PDB entry 6RUI | electron microscopy, 2.70 A resolution | chains S and R of the 20 polymer chains in the assembly

# Chain S
Molecule: RNA polymerase I-specific transcription initiation factor RRN6
Source organism: Saccharomyces cerevisiae
Reference sequence: P32786 (RRN6_YEAST); residue numbers follow UniProt; this construct covers 1-894
Amino-acid sequence (894 residues; each row starts with the number of its first residue):
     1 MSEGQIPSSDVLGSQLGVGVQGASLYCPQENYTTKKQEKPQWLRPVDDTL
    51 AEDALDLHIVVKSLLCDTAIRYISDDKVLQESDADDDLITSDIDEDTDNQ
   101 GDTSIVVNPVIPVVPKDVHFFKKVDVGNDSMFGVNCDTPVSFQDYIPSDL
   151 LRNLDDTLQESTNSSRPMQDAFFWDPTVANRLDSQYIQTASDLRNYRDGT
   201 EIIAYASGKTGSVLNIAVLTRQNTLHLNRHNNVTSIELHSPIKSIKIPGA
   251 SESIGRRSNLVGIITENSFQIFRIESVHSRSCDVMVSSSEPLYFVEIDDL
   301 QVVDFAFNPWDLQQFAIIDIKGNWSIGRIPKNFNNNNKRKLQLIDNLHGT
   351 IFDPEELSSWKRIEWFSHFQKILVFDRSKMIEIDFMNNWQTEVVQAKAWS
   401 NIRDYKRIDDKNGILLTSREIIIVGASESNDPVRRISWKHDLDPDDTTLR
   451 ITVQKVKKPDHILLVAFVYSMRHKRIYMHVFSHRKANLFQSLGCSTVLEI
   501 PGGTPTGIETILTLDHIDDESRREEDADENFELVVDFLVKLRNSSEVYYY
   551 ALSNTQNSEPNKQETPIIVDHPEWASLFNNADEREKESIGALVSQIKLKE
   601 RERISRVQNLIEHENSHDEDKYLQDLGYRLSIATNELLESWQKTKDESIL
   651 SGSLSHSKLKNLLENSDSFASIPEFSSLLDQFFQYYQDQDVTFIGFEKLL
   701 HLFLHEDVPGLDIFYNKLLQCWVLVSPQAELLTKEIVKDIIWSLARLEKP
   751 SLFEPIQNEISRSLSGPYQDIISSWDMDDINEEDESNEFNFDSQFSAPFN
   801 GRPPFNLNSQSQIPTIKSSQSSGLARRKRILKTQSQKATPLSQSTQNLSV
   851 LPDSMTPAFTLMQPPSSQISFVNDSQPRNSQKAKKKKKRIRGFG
Disordered / not traced: 1-15, 69-169, 216-218, 307-315, 336-342, 516-530, 556-568, 650-655, 780-894

# Chain R
Molecule: RNA polymerase I-specific transcription initiation factor RRN11
Source organism: Saccharomyces cerevisiae
Reference sequence: Q04712 (RRN11_YEAST); residues 1-507 here = UniProt positions 1-507
Amino-acid sequence (507 residues; numbered 1 to 507; the number before each row is that of its first residue):
     1 MFEVPITLTNRKFAQRRKLKYQYINYISRRFDRISKKSTTTDSLPTPENS
    51 AAENNDEEEGQNSEAGTYRRSVLQQKKRRRERHWRSVVGEIYSTTESETD
   101 SQEEETEEGGEHDTGIDKEDSDEERKFWKKYEKPEKSFEIWRTVSSQNKQ
   151 PINKQKMTYHNFKKIEKIPLRKMEIPLLHCTKENKLYFQSISRGLEPLKT
   201 STSEVRNYRTRHIVTLTDLLHLNVSRHNWSLAYKIFATLIRIPGVQIKSL
   251 WGIGVEILDNLSNSSSGLDFLQWMCQIYSSKSRFVQNINYRSIVPPFQTG
   301 SRTHTAKFAITYLWSSLINCQKSMEPSSNIIDKPFDTENDLLQELIDKIS
   351 EWVLTPPFMEDAEVWFIYASCHLLKADTLSRQFVNDNKNNDLIGLDRDIK
   401 INQVIKHIHYVRTFLKICLDKGGFAVPSRLIENQLKSFESRLYGEAQDIQ
   451 ERDVANVYDSIDNSSVENSFGDVYETNAEFLDTQLMDLSPEDNGLDEMHY
   501 SDEDSSE
Disordered / not traced: 39-120, 325-344, 386-396, 444-507

# How chain S and chain R interact
Residue-residue contacts (154):
  Val-18(S) with Phe-366(R), hydrophobic; Phe-424(R), hydrophobic; Ala-425(R); Val-426(R), hydrophobic; Pro-427(R)
  Gly-19(S) with Phe-424(R)
  Val-20(S) with Gly-423(R); Phe-424(R); Ala-425(R)
  Gln-21(S) with Gly-423(R)
  Tyr-26(S) with Lys-136(R), hydrogen bond (side chain-backbone); Ser-137(R); Lys-307(R)
  Pro-28(S) with Phe-297(R), hydrophobic
  Gln-29(S) with Gly-252(R)
  Glu-30(S) with Gly-252(R); Val-255(R)
  Asn-31(S) with Trp-251(R); Phe-297(R); Thr-311(R), hydrogen bond (backbone-side chain)
  Tyr-32(S) with Val-255(R); Leu-258(R); Thr-311(R)
  Thr-34(S) with Trp-314(R); Glu-363(R)
  Lys-35(S) with Trp-314(R)
  Lys-36(S) with Trp-314(R); Leu-317(R); Gln-321(R), hydrogen bond; Phe-366(R); Leu-374(R)
  Gln-37(S) with Pro-427(R); Leu-430(R)
  Glu-38(S) with Gln-321(R), hydrogen bond; Leu-373(R); Asp-377(R)
  Lys-39(S) with Leu-430(R)
  Pro-40(S) with Asp-377(R); Gln-434(R)
  Trp-42(S) with Arg-381(R)
  Pro-45(S) with Gln-321(R), hydrogen bond (backbone-side chain)
  Asp-48(S) with Ile-318(R)
  Ala-171(S) with Leu-198(R)
  Phe-172(S) with Leu-198(R), hydrogen bond (backbone-backbone); Lys-199(R)
  Phe-173(S) with Leu-186(R), hydrophobic; Tyr-187(R), hydrophobic; Ser-190(R); Ile-191(R), hydrophobic; Leu-195(R); Glu-196(R); Pro-197(R), hydrophobic; Leu-198(R)
  Trp-174(S) with Leu-195(R); Glu-196(R), hydrogen bond (side chain-backbone); Pro-197(R), hydrogen bond (side chain-backbone); Leu-198(R)
  Asp-175(S) with Leu-195(R)
  Pro-176(S) with Leu-195(R)
  Glu-296(S) with Thr-158(R)
  Ile-297(S) with Tyr-159(R)
  Asp-298(S) with Thr-158(R); Tyr-159(R), hydrogen bond (side chain-backbone)
  Asn-323(S) with Lys-156(R); Met-157(R), hydrogen bond (side chain-backbone)
  His-348(S) with Lys-154(R), hydrogen bond (side chain-backbone); Lys-156(R)
  Gly-349(S) with Ile-152(R); Asn-153(R)
  Thr-350(S) with Asn-153(R); Gln-155(R)
  Phe-352(S) with Phe-31(R), hydrophobic; Met-157(R), hydrophobic; Phe-162(R), hydrophobic
  Pro-354(S) with Ile-27(R); Phe-31(R), hydrophobic
  Glu-355(S) with Ile-24(R); Phe-127(R); Lys-130(R), salt bridge; Tyr-131(R), hydrogen bond
  Leu-357(S) with Lys-20(R); Ile-24(R), hydrophobic; Ile-191(R)
  Ser-358(S) with Glu-196(R), hydrogen bond
  Ser-359(S) with Gly-194(R)
  Arg-377(S) with Glu-196(R), salt bridge
  Glu-382(S) with Val-144(R)
  Ile-383(S) with Ile-152(R), hydrophobic
  Asn-388(S) with Gln-150(R); Pro-151(R); Ile-152(R)
  Trp-389(S) with Val-144(R), hydrophobic; Lys-149(R); Gln-150(R); Ile-152(R)
  Gln-390(S) with Lys-149(R); Gln-150(R), hydrogen bond (backbone-backbone); Pro-151(R); Ile-152(R)
  Thr-391(S) with Val-144(R); Lys-149(R)
  Glu-392(S) with Arg-142(R), salt bridge
  Val-393(S) with Ile-140(R); Trp-141(R); Arg-142(R), hydrogen bond (backbone-backbone)
  Val-394(S) with Glu-139(R); Trp-141(R), hydrophobic
  Gln-395(S) with Tyr-131(R); Glu-139(R); Ile-140(R), hydrogen bond (backbone-backbone); Arg-142(R)
  Ala-396(S) with Glu-139(R)
  Lys-397(S) with Trp-128(R); Tyr-131(R)
  Ala-398(S) with Trp-128(R), hydrophobic; Pro-134(R)
  Trp-399(S) with Lys-133(R); Pro-134(R); Glu-135(R); Phe-138(R); Phe-284(R), hydrophobic; Val-294(R); Pro-295(R)
  Ser-400(S) with Glu-139(R), hydrogen bond
  Arg-403(S) with Glu-196(R), salt bridge
  Ser-418(S) with Glu-139(R), hydrogen bond
  Glu-420(S) with Phe-138(R)
  Ile-421(S) with Phe-138(R), hydrophobic
  Ile-423(S) with Trp-141(R), hydrophobic
  Asp-431(S) with Ser-145(R), hydrogen bond
  Val-433(S) with Val-144(R), hydrophobic
  Ile-436(S) with Trp-141(R), hydrophobic
  Lys-439(S) with Trp-141(R)
  Asp-441(S) with Phe-138(R); Phe-297(R)
  Asp-443(S) with Phe-2(R); Glu-3(R), hydrogen bond (backbone-backbone); His-221(R), salt bridge
  Pro-444(S) with Met-1(R); Phe-2(R), hydrophobic; Glu-3(R)
  Asp-445(S) with Met-1(R)
  Asp-446(S) with Thr-200(R)
  Thr-447(S) with Glu-196(R); Pro-197(R), hydrogen bond (side chain-backbone)
  Arg-472(S) with Leu-198(R); Thr-200(R), hydrogen bond
  His-473(S) with Met-1(R)
  Arg-475(S) with Met-1(R)
  Cys-494(S) with Ser-225(R); His-227(R)
  Ser-495(S) with Ser-225(R)
  Thr-496(S) with Leu-222(R); Ser-225(R), hydrogen bond (backbone-side chain)
Interface residues without a listed pair, chain S (82 interface residues in all): Leu-16, Ala-23, Asp-384, Asn-387, Tyr-477, Arg-542
Interface residues without a listed pair, chain R (85 interface residues in all): Ser-28, Asn-148, Ile-253, Gly-254, Tyr-290, Ile-293, Ile-310, Ser-315

# In short
82 residues of chain S and 85 residues of chain R are in contact; the contacts include 23 hydrogen bonds and 5
salt bridges. Polar pairs include Glu-355(S)/Lys-130(R), Arg-377(S)/Glu-196(R) and Glu-392(S)/Arg-142(R).
Here chain S is RNA polymerase I-specific transcription initiation factor RRN6 and chain R is RNA polymerase
I-specific transcription initiation factor RRN11, both from Saccharomyces cerevisiae. Entry 6RUI (RNA
Polymerase I Pre-initiation complex DNA opening intermediate 2) was determined by electron microscopy,
deposited together with 6RQH, 6RQL, 6RQT, 6RRD, 6RUO and 6RWE.
